PDB entry 1W2B | X-ray diffraction, 3.50 A resolution | chains 0 and P of the 31 polymer chains in the assembly

Chain 0:
Molecule: 23S RRNA
Organism: Haloarcula marismortui
Sequence (2922 nucleotides; numbered 2 to 2923; the number before each row is that of its first residue):
     2 UUGGCUACUAUGCCAGCUGGUGGAUUGCUCGGCUCAGGCGCUGAUGAAGG
    52 ACGUGCCAAGCUGCGAUAAGCCAUGGGGAGCCGCACGGAGGCGAAGAACC
   102 AUGGAUUUCCGAAUGAGAAUCUCUCUAACAAUUGCUUCGCGCAAUGAGGA
   152 ACCCCGAGAACUGAAACAUCUCAGUAUCGGGAGGAACAGAAAACGCAAUG
   202 UGAUGUCGUUAGUAACCGCGAGUGAACGCGAUACAGCCCAAACCGAAGCC
   252 CUCACGGGCAAUGUGGUGUCAGGGCUACCUCUCAUCAGCCGACCGUCUCG
   302 ACGAAGUCUCUUGGAACAGAGCGUGAUACAGGGUGACAACCCCGUACUCG
   352 AGACCAGUACGACGUGCGGUAGUGCCAGAGUAGCGGGGGUUGGAUAUCCC
   402 UCGCGAAUAACGCAGGCAUCGACUGCGAAGGCUAAACACAACCUGAGACC
   452 GAUAGUGAACAAGUAGUGUGAACGAACGCUGCAAAGUACCCUCAGAAGGG
   502 AGGCGAAAUAGAGCAUGAAAUCAGUUGGCGAUCGAGCGACAGGGCAUACA
   552 AGGUCCCUCGACGAAUGACCGACGCGCGAGCGUCCAGUAAGACUCACGGG
   602 AAGCCGAUGUUCUGUCGUACGUUUUGAAAAACGAGCCAGGGAGUGUGUCU
   652 GCAUGGCAAGUCUAACCGGAGUAUCCGGGGAGGCACAGGGAAACCGACAU
   702 GGCCGCAGGGCUUUGCCCGAGGGCCGCCGUCUUCAAGGGCGGGGAGCCAU
   752 GUGGACACGACCCGAAUCCGGACGAUCUACGCAUGGACAAGAUGAAGCGU
   802 GCCGAAAGGCACGUGGAAGUCUGUUAGAGUUGGUGUCCUACAAUACCCUC
   852 UCGUGAUCUAUGUGUAGGGGUGAAAGGCCCAUCGAGUCCGGCAACAGCUG
   902 GUUCCAAUCGAAACAUGUCGAAGCAUGACCUCCGCCGAGGUAGUCUGUGA
   952 GGUAGAGCGACCGAUUGGUGUGUCCGCCUCCGAGAGGAGUCGGCACACCU
  1002 GUCAAACUCCAAACUUACAGACGCCGUUUGACGCGGGGAUUCCGGUGCGC
  1052 GGGGUAAGCCUGUGUACCAGGAGGGGAACAACCCAGAGAUAGGUUAAGGU
  1102 CCCCAAGUGUGGAUUAAGUGUAAUCCUCUGAAGGUGGUCUCGAGCCCUAG
  1152 ACAGCCGGGAGGUGAGCUUAGAAGCAGCUACCCUCUAAGAAAAGCGUAAC
  1202 AGCUUACCGGCCGAGGUUUGAGGCGCCCAAAAUGAUCGGGACUCAAAUCC
  1252 ACCACCGAGACCUGUCCGUACCACUCAUACUGGUAAUCGAGUAGAUUGGC
  1302 GCUCUAAUUGGAUGGAAGUAGGGGUGAAAACUCCUAUGGACCGAUUAGUG
  1352 ACGAAAAUCCUGGCCAUAGUAGCAGCGAUAGUCGGGUGAGAACCCCGACG
  1402 GCCUAAUGGAUAAGGGUUCCUCAGCACUGCUGAUCAGCUGAGGGUUAGCC
  1452 GGUCCUAAGUCAUACCGCAACUCGACUAUGACGAAAUGGGAAACGGGUUA
  1502 AUAUUCCCGUGCCACUAUGCAGUGAAAGUUGACGCCCUGGGGUCGAUCAC
  1552 GCUGGGCAUUCGCCCAGUCGAACCGUCCAACUCCGUGGAAGCCGUAAUGG
  1602 CAGGAAGCGGACGAACGGCGGCAUAGGGAAACGUGAUUCAACCUGGGGCC
  1652 CAUGAAAAGACGAGCAUAGUGUCCGUACCGAGAACCGACACAGGUGUCCA
  1702 UGGCGGCGAAAGCCAAGGCCUGUCGGGAGCAACCAACGUUAGGGAAUUCG
  1752 GCAAGUUAGUCCCGUACCUUCGGAAGAAGGGAUGCCUGCUCCGGAACGGA
  1802 GCAGGUCGCAGUGACUCGGAAGCUCGGACUGUCUAGUAACAACAUAGGUG
  1852 ACCGCAAAUCCGCAAGGACUCGUACGGUCACUGAAUCCUGCCCAGUGCAG
  1902 GUAUCUGAACACCUCGUACAAGAGGACGAAGGACCUGUCAACGGCGGGGG
  1952 UAACUAUGACCCUCUUAAGGUAGCGUAGUACCUUGCCGCAUCAGUAGCGG
  2002 CUUGCAUGAAUGGAUUAACCAGAGCUUCACUGUCCCAACGUUGGGCCCGG
  2052 UGAACUGUACAUUCCAGUGCGGAGUCUGGAGACACCCAGGGGGAAGCGAA
  2102 GACCCUAUGGAGCUUUACUGCAGGCUGUCGCUGAGACGUGGUCGCCGAUG
  2152 UGCAGCAUAGGUAGGAGACACUACACAGGUACCCGCGCUAGCGGGCCACC
  2202 GAGUCAACAGUGAAAUACUACCCGUCGGUGACUGCGACUCUCACUCCGGG
  2252 AGGAGGACACCGAUAGCCGGGCAGUUUGACUGGGGCGGUACGCGCUCGAA
  2302 AAGAUAUCGAGCGCGCCCUAUGGCUAUCUCAGCCGGGACAGAGACCCGGC
  2352 GAAGAGUGCAAGAGCAAAAGAUAGCUUGACAGUGUUCUUCCCAACGAGGA
  2402 ACGCUGACGCGAAAGCGUGGUCUAGCGAACCAAUUAGCCUGCUUGAUGCG
  2452 GGCAAUUGAUGACAGAAAAGCUACCCUAGGGAUAACAGAGUCGUCACUCG
  2502 CAAGAGCACAUAUCGACCGAGUGGCUUGCUACCUCGAUGUCGGUUCCCUC
  2552 CAUCCUGCCCGUGCAGAAGCGGGCAAGGGUGAGGUUGUUCGCCUAUUAAA
  2602 GGAGGUCGUGAGCUGGGUUUAGACCGUCGUGAGACAGGUCGGCUGCUAUC
  2652 UACUGGGUGUGUAAUGGUGUCUGACAAGAACGACCGUAUAGUACGAGAGG
  2702 AACUACGGUUGGUGGCCACUGGUGUACCGGUUGUUCGAGAGAGCACGUGC
  2752 CGGGUAGCCACGCCACACGGGGUAAGAGCUGAACGCAUCUAAGCUCGAAA
  2802 CCCACUUGGAAAAGAGACACCGCCGAGGUCCCGCGUACAAGACGCGGUCG
  2852 AUAGACUCGGGGUGUGCGCGUCGAGGUAACGAGACGUUAAGCCCACGAGC
  2902 ACUAACAGACCAAAGCCAUCAU
Disordered / not traced: 2-9, 126-127, 715, 971-998, 1560, 1952-1963, 2137-2236, 2339-2343, 2665-2666, 2915-2923
Ion coordination: Mg2+ site 1 near G28 (its only coordinating residue here); Na+ site 1: C40, G41, C443; Na+ site 2: G56, A59, G61; Mg2+ site 2 near U115 (its only coordinating residue here); Na+ site 3 near C141 (its only coordinating residue here); Na+ site 4: U146, G147; Mg2+ site 3: C162, U2276; K+ site 1: C162, U163, U172; Mg2+ site 4: A166, G219; Na+ site 5 near A166 (its only coordinating residue here); Mg2+ site 5: A167, C168; Na+ site 6: C168, G2111; 54 more Na+ sites not listed; 84 more Mg2+ sites not listed; 1 more K+ sites not listed

Chain P:
Molecule: 50S ribosomal protein L21E
Organism: Haloarcula marismortui
UniProtKB: P12734 (RL21_HALMA); residue numbers follow UniProt; this construct covers 1-95
Sequence (95 residues; row label = number of the first residue in the row):
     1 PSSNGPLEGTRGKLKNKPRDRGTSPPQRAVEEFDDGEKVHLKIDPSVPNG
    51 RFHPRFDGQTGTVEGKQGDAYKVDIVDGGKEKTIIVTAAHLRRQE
Ion coordination: Na+: Asp20, Gly22, Ser24, Ser46

Interface between chain 0 and chain P:
Pairs across the interface - 108 pairs, chain 0 then chain P:
  G948(0) with Gln94(P), base contact; Glu95(P), hydrogen bond to the sugar
  U949(0) with His40(P), hydrogen bond to the base; Gln94(P), hydrogen bond to the base; Glu95(P), hydrogen bond to the sugar
  G950(0) with His40(P), sugar contact; Gly58(P), hydrogen bond to the base
  A951(0) with Lys42(P), phosphate contact; Asp57(P), sugar contact; Gly58(P), sugar contact
  G952(0) with Lys42(P), salt bridge to the phosphate
  G953(0) with Gly12(P), phosphate contact; Lys13(P), hydrogen bond to the phosphate; Lys17(P), base contact
  A1007(0) with Arg11(P), phosphate contact
  C1010(0) with Pro18(P), phosphate contact
  A1018(0) with His40(P), base contact; Gly58(P), sugar contact; Gln59(P), hydrogen bond to the sugar; Thr60(P), hydrogen bond to the base
  C1019(0) with Lys38(P), hydrogen bond to the phosphate; Thr60(P), sugar contact; Gln94(P), hydrogen bond to the base
  A1020(0) with Lys38(P), salt bridge to the phosphate
  G2295(0) with Ser3(P), base contact; Asn4(P), hydrogen bond to the phosphate; Gly5(P), hydrogen bond to the phosphate
  C2296(0) with Ser2(P), hydrogen bond to the base; Ser3(P), hydrogen bond to the phosphate; Asn4(P), phosphate contact; Gly5(P), hydrogen bond to the phosphate; Pro6(P), phosphate contact; Leu7(P), hydrogen bond to the phosphate; Glu8(P), hydrogen bond to the phosphate
  U2297(0) with Ser2(P), hydrogen bond to the base; Leu7(P), phosphate contact; Glu8(P), phosphate contact; Gly9(P), hydrogen bond to the phosphate; Thr10(P), hydrogen bond to the phosphate; Arg11(P), hydrogen bond to the sugar
  C2298(0) with Ser2(P), base contact; Arg11(P), salt bridge to the phosphate
  G2299(0) with Pro1(P), base contact
  A2300(0) with Pro1(P), base contact
  A2303(0) with Lys13(P), phosphate contact; Asp57(P), sugar contact
  G2304(0) with Lys13(P), salt bridge to the phosphate; Arg55(P), hydrogen bond to the phosphate
  A2305(0) with Glu8(P), phosphate contact; Arg55(P), salt bridge to the phosphate
  U2306(0) with Pro1(P), phosphate contact
  A2307(0) with Pro1(P), phosphate contact
  A2353(0) with Arg21(P), hydrogen bond to the sugar
  A2354(0) with Arg21(P), sugar contact
  G2363(0) with Leu7(P), base contact; Arg11(P), hydrogen bond to the phosphate
  A2364(0) with Arg11(P), salt bridge to the phosphate; Leu14(P), hydrogen bond to the sugar; Lys15(P), phosphate contact
  G2365(0) with Leu14(P), sugar contact; Lys15(P), phosphate contact; Asn16(P), hydrogen bond to the phosphate; Pro45(P), sugar contact; Ser46(P), sugar contact
  C2366(0) with Arg21(P), phosphate contact; Gly22(P), hydrogen bond to the phosphate; Ser46(P), hydrogen bond to the phosphate
  A2367(0) with Gly22(P), phosphate contact; Thr23(P), hydrogen bond to the phosphate
  A2370(0) with Ser46(P), hydrogen bond to the base; Pro48(P), base contact
  G2385(0) with Gln67(P), base contact
  U2386(0) with Gln67(P), hydrogen bond to the base
  U2387(0) with Thr83(P), hydrogen bond to the sugar
  C2388(0) with His53(P), sugar contact; Phe56(P), phosphate contact; Lys82(P), phosphate contact; Thr83(P), hydrogen bond to the phosphate
  U2389(0) with His53(P), sugar contact; Arg55(P), phosphate contact; Lys82(P), salt bridge to the phosphate
  U2390(0) with Arg55(P), salt bridge to the phosphate
  C2392(0) with Arg55(P), sugar contact; Asp77(P), hydrogen bond to the sugar; Lys82(P), phosphate contact
  C2393(0) with Asp77(P), sugar contact; Gly78(P), sugar contact; Gly79(P), hydrogen bond to the phosphate; Lys80(P), phosphate contact; Lys82(P), salt bridge to the phosphate
  A2394(0) with Gly79(P), hydrogen bond to the phosphate; Lys80(P), hydrogen bond to the phosphate
  A2395(0) with Lys80(P), salt bridge to the phosphate
  A2402(0) with Gly50(P), phosphate contact; Arg51(P), sugar contact
  C2403(0) with Asn49(P), phosphate contact; Gly50(P), hydrogen bond to the phosphate; Gln67(P), hydrogen bond to the base; Ala70(P), phosphate contact; Ile85(P), sugar contact
  G2404(0) with Gln67(P), phosphate contact; Gly68(P), phosphate contact; Asp69(P), hydrogen bond to the phosphate; Ala70(P), hydrogen bond to the phosphate
  C2423(0) with Leu7(P), base contact
  U2424(0) with Gly5(P), sugar contact; Pro6(P), sugar contact; Leu7(P), sugar contact
Other interface residues (no listed pair), chain 0 (51 interface residues in all): C1008, U1009, C1011, G2310, A2311, C2391
Other interface residues (no listed pair), chain P (52 interface residues in all): Glu81, Arg93

In short:
51 residues of chain 0 and 52 residues of chain P are in contact, with 41 hydrogen bonds and 10 salt bridges.
Polar contacts include U949(0)-His40(P), U949(0)-Gln94(P) and G950(0)-Gly58(P). The Na+ site 1 is built by
C40(0), G41(0) and C443(0).
Chain 0 is 23S RRNA and chain P is 50S ribosomal protein L21E, both from Haloarcula marismortui; the
structure, Trigger Factor ribosome binding domain in complex with 50S, was determined by X-ray diffraction
(same publication as 1W26).
